9NSL - chain A; structure by X-ray diffraction, 2.00 A resolution.

Chain A:
Name: 3C-like proteinase nsp5
From: Severe acute respiratory syndrome coronavirus 2
Notes: EC 3.4.22.69
Reference sequence: P0DTD1 (R1AB_SARS2); residues 1-306 here correspond to UniProt positions 3264-3569 (UniProt number = residue number + 3263)
Amino-acid sequence (306 residues; row label = number of the first residue in the row):
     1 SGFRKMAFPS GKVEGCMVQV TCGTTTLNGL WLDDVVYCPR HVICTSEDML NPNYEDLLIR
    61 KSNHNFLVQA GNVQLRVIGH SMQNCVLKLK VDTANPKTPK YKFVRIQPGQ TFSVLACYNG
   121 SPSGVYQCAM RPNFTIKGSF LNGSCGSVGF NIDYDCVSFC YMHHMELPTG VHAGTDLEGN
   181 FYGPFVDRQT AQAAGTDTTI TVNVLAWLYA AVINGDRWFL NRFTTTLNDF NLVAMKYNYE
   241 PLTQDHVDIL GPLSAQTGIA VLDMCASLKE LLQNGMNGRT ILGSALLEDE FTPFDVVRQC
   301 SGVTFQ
Swiss-Prot annotation at these positions:
  - active site: H41 (For 3CL-PRO activity), C145 (Nucleophile)
  - site: Q306 (Cleavage)
  - cross-link (Glycyl lysine isopeptide (Lys-Gly)): K5 (interchain with G-Cter in ubiquitin), K90 (interchain with G-Cter in ubiquitin)
Covalent attachments: compound A1B21 linked to C145
Residues lining bound ligands: A1B21 (N-[(1S)-1-[(3R,5R,7R)-adamantan-1-yl]-2-({(1Z,2S)-1-imino-3-[(3S)-2-oxopyrrolidin-3-yl]propan-2-yl}amino)-2-oxoethyl]-N~2~-(tert-butylcarbamoyl)-3-methyl-L-valinamide): S1, H41, M49, F140, L141, N142, G143, S144, H163, H164, M165, E166, L167, P168, H172, D187, R188, Q189, T190, Q192

Overview:
Compound A1B21 is covalently linked to C145. From UniProt: active-site residues H41 and C145.
Chain A is 3C-like proteinase nsp5 (Severe acute respiratory syndrome coronavirus 2); the structure,
Room-temperature X-ray structure of SARS-CoV-2 main protease in complex with with inhibitor BBH-4, was
determined by X-ray diffraction (same publication as 9NSK).
